7O4K - chains 4 and 6 of the 17 polymer chains in the assembly; structure by electron microscopy, 3.60 A resolution.

== Chain 4 ==
Protein: General transcription and DNA repair factor IIH subunit TFB4
From: Saccharomyces cerevisiae (strain ATCC 204508 / S288c)
Reference sequence: Q12004 (TFB4_YEAST); residues 1-338 here = UniProt positions 1-338
Amino-acid sequence (341 residues; row label = number of the first residue in the row; numbers below 1 keep their minus sign (Ser-2 is residue -2)):
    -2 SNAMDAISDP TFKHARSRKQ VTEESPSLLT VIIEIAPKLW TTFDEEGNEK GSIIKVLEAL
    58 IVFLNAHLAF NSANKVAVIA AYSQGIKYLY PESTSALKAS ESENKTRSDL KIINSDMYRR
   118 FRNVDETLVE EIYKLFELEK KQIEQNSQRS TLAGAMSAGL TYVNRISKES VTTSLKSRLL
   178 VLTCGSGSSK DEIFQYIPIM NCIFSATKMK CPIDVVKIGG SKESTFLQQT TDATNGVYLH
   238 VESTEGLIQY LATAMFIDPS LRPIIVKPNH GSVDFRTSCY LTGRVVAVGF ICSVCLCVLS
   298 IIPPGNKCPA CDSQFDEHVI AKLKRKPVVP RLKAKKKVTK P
Not modelled in the structure: -2 to 20, 93-105, 168-170, 329-338
Differences from the reference sequence: expression tag (-2 to 0)
Bound ions: Zn2+: Cys289, Cys292, Cys305, Cys308
Curated features (UniProtKB/Swiss-Prot):
  - zinc finger: Cys289 to Cys308 (C4-type)
  - modified residue: Met1 (N-acetylmethionine)

== Chain 6 ==
Protein: General transcription and DNA repair factor IIH subunit SSL1
From: Saccharomyces cerevisiae (strain ATCC 204508 / S288c)
Reference sequence: Q04673 (SSL1_YEAST); residues 1-461 here = UniProt positions 1-461
Amino-acid sequence (464 residues; each row starts with the number of its first residue; numbers below 1 keep their minus sign (Gly-2 is residue -2)):
    -2 GGSMAPVVIS ESEEDEDRVA ITRRTKRQVH FDGEGDDRVD QQQQQHSSSH RDRDKHVQRK
    58 KKKRLSNRNL QGSNGGYAWE DEIKRSWDLV KVDDEGDMAS LVASIVEARK KRTAKKNITP
   118 YQRGIIRSLI LTLDCSEAML EKDLRPNRHA MIIQYAIDFV HEFFDQNPIS QMGIIIMRNG
   178 LAQLVSQVSG NPQDHIDALK SIRKQEPKGN PSLQNALEMA RGLLLPVPAH CTREVLIVFG
   238 SLSTTDPGDI HQTIDSLVSE KIRVKVLGLS AQVAICKELC KATNYGDESF YKILLDETHL
   298 KELFNEAVTP LPVNKINKGF TLVKMGFPTR IFEDTPTFCS CHSKLVYGGY FCPNCHSKVC
   358 SLPTVCPCCD LMLILSTHLA RSYHHLMPLK TFAEVPTTEK FRSEDCFSCQ SRFPILKNHK
   418 NGKLLTSSRY RCEDCKQEFC VDCDVFIHEI LHNCPGCESK PVIT
Not modelled in the structure: -2 to 95, 413-421, 460-461
Differences from the reference sequence: expression tag (-2 to 0)
Bound ions: Zn2+ site 1: Cys336, Cys338, His339, Cys357; Zn2+ site 2: Cys349, Cys352, Cys363, Cys366; Zn2+ site 3: Cys403, Cys406, Cys437, Cys440; Zn2+ site 4: Cys429, Cys432, Cys451, Cys454
Curated features (UniProtKB/Swiss-Prot):
  - zinc finger: Cys349 to Cys366 (C4-type)

== Interface between chain 4 and chain 6 ==
Contacting residue pairs (82):
  Gln81(4) with Pro458(6)
  Gly82(4) with Ser456(6)
  Ile83(4) with Phe404(6), hydrophobic; Ser456(6), hydrogen bond (backbone-side chain)
  Tyr85(4) with Ser405(6), hydrogen bond (side chain-backbone); Gln407(6)
  Pro88(4) with Gln407(6), hydrogen bond (backbone-side chain)
  Glu89(4) with Gln407(6)
  Ser90(4) with Asp402(6); Gln407(6)
  Thr91(4) with Arg409(6)
  Gln145(4) with Val459(6)
  Arg146(4) with Lys457(6), hydrogen bond (side chain-backbone); Pro458(6); Val459(6)
  Thr148(4) with Ser456(6)
  Gly151(4) with Pro452(6); Glu455(6)
  Ser154(4) with Leu448(6); Asn450(6), hydrogen bond
  Ala155(4) with Ser405(6)
  Thr158(4) with Ser405(6), hydrogen bond (side chain-backbone); Phe443(6)
  Tyr159(4) with Cys406(6)
  Asn161(4) with Phe443(6)
  Arg162(4) with Cys406(6); Gln407(6); Ser408(6)
  Lys165(4) with Asp439(6)
  Tyr193(4) with Ser373(6); Tyr380(6), hydrophobic
  Ile194(4) with Tyr380(6), hydrophobic; Met384(6), hydrophobic
  Pro195(4) with Asn450(6), hydrogen bond (backbone-side chain); Glu455(6)
  Met197(4) with Thr374(6); Ala377(6), hydrophobic
  Asn198(4) with His449(6)
  Phe201(4) with Thr374(6); Ala377(6); Arg378(6)
  Ser202(4) with Ile447(6); Leu448(6)
  Lys205(4) with Ile447(6)
  Met206(4) with Phe443(6), hydrophobic
  Gln226(4) with Ser373(6), hydrogen bond
  Asp271(4) with Pro325(6)
  Phe272(4) with Ser373(6), hydrogen bond (backbone-backbone); Thr374(6)
  Arg273(4) with Phe324(6), hydrogen bond (side chain-backbone); Thr326(6)
  Thr274(4) with Phe324(6)
  Val283(4) with Phe324(6)
  Ala284(4) with Gly323(6); Phe324(6), hydrogen bond (backbone-backbone); Pro350(6)
  Val285(4) with Met322(6); Leu368(6), hydrophobic
  Gly286(4) with Val320(6); Lys321(6); Met322(6), hydrogen bond (backbone-backbone)
  Phe287(4) with Val320(6); Lys321(6)
  Ile288(4) with Leu319(6); Val320(6), hydrogen bond (backbone-backbone); Met322(6), hydrophobic
  Cys289(4) with Thr318(6); Leu319(6)
  Ser290(4) with Thr318(6), hydrogen bond (backbone-backbone)
  Val291(4) with Gln119(6); Phe317(6), hydrophobic; Leu383(6)
  Cys292(4) with Leu383(6)
  Leu293(4) with Ile122(6), hydrophobic
  Val295(4) with Phe324(6), hydrophobic
  Leu296(4) with Leu319(6), hydrophobic
  Ser310(4) with Phe317(6)
  Gln311(4) with Phe317(6)
  Phe312(4) with Thr318(6); Leu319(6), hydrophobic
  Val316(4) with Thr318(6)
  Leu320(4) with Leu319(6)
Other interface residues (no listed pair), chain 4 (59 interface residues in all): Ser147, Ala150, Leu157, Cys199, Ser269, Pro300, Asp313, Ile317
Other interface residues (no listed pair), chain 6 (49 interface residues in all): Ile166, His227, Gly316, Phe329, Leu372, Leu376, Ser379, Cys440, Ile444

== In short ==
Chain 4 and chain 6 form an interface of 59 and 49 residues respectively, with 14 hydrogen bonds. Polar
contacts include Ile83(4)-Ser456(6), Tyr85(4)-Ser405(6) and Pro88(4)-Gln407(6). The Zn2+ site is built by
Cys289(4), Cys292(4), Cys305(4) and Cys308(4).
Here chain 4 is General transcription and DNA repair factor IIH subunit TFB4 and chain 6 is General
transcription and DNA repair factor IIH subunit SSL1, both from Saccharomyces cerevisiae (strain ATCC 204508 /
S288c). Entry 7O4K (Yeast TFIIH in the contracted state within the pre-initiation complex) was determined by
electron microscopy (same publication as 7O4I, 7O4J, 7O4L, 7O72, 7O73 and 7O75).
